Entry 7CR6 (X-ray diffraction, 3.72 A resolution); this record covers chains E and F of the 8 polymer chains in the assembly.

# Chain E (and F)
Protein: CRISPR-associated endoribonuclease Cas2 1
Organism: Synechocystis sp. (strain PCC 6803 / Kazusa)
Notes: EC 3.1.-.-; chain F of this document is another copy of the same molecule, construct and numbering; everything in this record applies to it too
UniProt: Q6ZEI1 (CAS2A_SYNY3); numbering as in UniProt (aligned over 1-94)
Amino-acid sequence (105 residues; each row starts with the number of its first residue; numbers below 1 keep their minus sign (Gly-10 is residue -10)):
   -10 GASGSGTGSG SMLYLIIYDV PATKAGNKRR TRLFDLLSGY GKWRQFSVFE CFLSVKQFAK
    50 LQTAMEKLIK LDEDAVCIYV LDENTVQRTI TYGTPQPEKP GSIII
Disordered / not traced: -10 to 1, 94
Sequence notes: expression tag (-10 to 0)
Swiss-Prot annotation at these positions:
  - binding site (Mg(2+)): Asp8
Reported in the primary citation:
  - binding site for the 36-nt DNA strand: Lys13, Lys17, Arg19

# Interface between chain E and chain F
Residue-residue contacts (42):
  Leu4(E) with Tyr68(F), hydrophobic
  Ile6(E) with Gln34(F)
  Asp8(E) with Gln34(F); Phe35(F), hydrogen bond (side chain-backbone)
  Arg33(E) with Cys66(F), hydrogen bond; Tyr68(F)
  Gln34(E) with Ile6(F)
  Phe35(E) with Asp8(F)
  Gln51(E) with Ile79(F); Tyr81(F), hydrogen bond
  Leu60(E) with Tyr81(F)
  Val65(E) with Thr80(F), hydrogen bond (backbone-side chain); Thr83(F), hydrogen bond (backbone-side chain)
  Cys66(E) with Gln34(F)
  Ile67(E) with Thr78(F); Ile79(F)
  Tyr68(E) with Leu4(F), hydrophobic; Glu39(F), hydrogen bond; Leu70(F), hydrophobic; Thr78(F)
  Val69(E) with Thr74(F); Arg77(F)
  Leu70(E) with Leu70(F), hydrophobic
  Thr74(E) with Val69(F), hydrogen bond (side chain-backbone)
  Arg77(E) with Asp71(F), salt bridge
  Thr78(E) with Ile67(F); Tyr68(F)
  Ile79(E) with Gln51(F); Cys66(F); Ile67(F), hydrogen bond (backbone-backbone)
  Thr80(E) with Val65(F), hydrogen bond (side chain-backbone); Cys66(F)
  Tyr81(E) with Gln51(F), hydrogen bond; Met54(F), hydrophobic; Glu55(F); Leu60(F); Val65(F), hydrogen bond (backbone-backbone)
  Gly82(E) with Asp63(F); Ala64(F); Val65(F)
  Thr83(E) with Ala64(F); Cys66(F), hydrogen bond
Also at the interface, not in a pair above, chain E (26 interface residues in all): Val37, Glu39, Glu55, Asp63
Also at the interface, not in a pair above, chain F (29 interface residues in all): Val37, Phe47, Gly82

# In short
26 residues of chain E and 29 residues of chain F are in contact, with 12 hydrogen bonds and 1 salt bridge.
Among the polar pairs are Arg77(E)-Asp71(F), Asp8(E)-Phe35(F) and Arg33(E)-Cys66(F). From UniProt:
Mg2+-binding residue Asp8(E) on chain E. From the paper: a binding site for the 36-nt DNA strand at Lys13(E),
Lys17(E) and Arg19(E).
Both chains are CRISPR-associated endoribonuclease Cas2 1 (Synechocystis sp. (strain PCC 6803 / Kazusa)).
Entry 7CR6 (Synechocystis Cas1-Cas2/prespacer binary complex) was determined by X-ray diffraction (same
publication as 7CR8).
